PDB entry 4PI2 | X-ray diffraction, 3.33 A resolution | chains E and J of the 12 polymer chains in the assembly

# Chain E
Name: Particulate methane monooxygenase subunit B
Organism: Methylocystis sp. ATCC 49242
Notes: EC 1.14.18.3
Amino-acid sequence (420 residues; row label = number of the first residue in the row):
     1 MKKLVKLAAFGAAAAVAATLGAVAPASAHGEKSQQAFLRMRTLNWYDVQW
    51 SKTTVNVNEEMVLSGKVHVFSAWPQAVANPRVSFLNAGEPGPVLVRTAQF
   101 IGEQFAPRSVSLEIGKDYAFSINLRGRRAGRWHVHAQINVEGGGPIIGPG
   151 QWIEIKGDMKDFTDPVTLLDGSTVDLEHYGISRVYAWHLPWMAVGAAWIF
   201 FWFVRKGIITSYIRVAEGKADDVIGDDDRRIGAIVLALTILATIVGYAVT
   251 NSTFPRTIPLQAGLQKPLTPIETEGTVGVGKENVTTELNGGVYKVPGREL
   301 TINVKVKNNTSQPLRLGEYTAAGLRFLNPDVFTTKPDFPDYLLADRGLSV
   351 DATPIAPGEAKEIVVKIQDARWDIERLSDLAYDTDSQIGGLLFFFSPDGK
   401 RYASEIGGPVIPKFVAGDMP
Not modelled in the structure: 1-28, 419-420
Ion coordination: Cu ion: H29, H133, H135; Zn2+: D330 (together with cacodylate ion) (shared with 2 residues of chain C)

# Chain J
Name: Particulate methane monooxygenase subunit A
Organism: Methylocystis sp. ATCC 49242
Notes: EC 1.14.18.3
Amino-acid sequence (252 residues; numbered 1 to 252; the number before each row is that of its first residue):
     1 MSQSKSGGAVGPFNSVAEAAGCVQTVDWMLLVLLFFAVLGGYHVHFMLTA
    51 GDWDFWVDWKDRRMWPTVVPILGVTFCAASQAFWWVNFRLPFGAVFAALG
   101 LLIGEWINRYVNFWGWTYFPISLVFPSALIVPAIWLDVILLLSGSYVITA
   151 VVGSLGWGLLFYPNNWPAIAAFHQATEQHGQLMTLADLIGFHFVRTSMPE
   201 YIRMVERGTLRTFGKDVVPVAAFFSGFVSMMVYFLWWFMGRWYSTTKVID
   251 TI
Not modelled in the structure: 1-8

# How chain E and chain J interact
Contacting residue pairs (37; chain E residue first):
  S33(E) - T212(J)
  S33(E) - F213(J)
  S33(E) - G214(J)
  Q34(E) - L210(J)  hydrogen bond (side chain-backbone)
  Q34(E) - T212(J)
  Q34(E) - F213(J)
  Q35(E) - E206(J)
  Q35(E) - G208(J)
  Q35(E) - T209(J)  hydrogen bond (side chain-backbone)
  Q35(E) - T212(J)
  F37(E) - R207(J)
  L38(E) - T209(J)
  L38(E) - L210(J)
  Q75(E) - R207(J)  hydrogen bond
  A76(E) - R207(J)
  A76(E) - G208(J)
  G143(E) - L210(J)
  G143(E) - R211(J)  hydrogen bond (backbone-side chain)
  G144(E) - L210(J)
  G144(E) - R211(J)
  P145(E) - L210(J)
  I146(E) - L210(J)  hydrophobic
  R376(E) - K215(J)
  D379(E) - K215(J)  salt bridge
  Y382(E) - R62(J)  hydrogen bond (backbone-side chain)
  Y382(E) - K215(J)
  Y382(E) - D216(J)  hydrogen bond (side chain-backbone)
  Y382(E) - V217(J)  hydrogen bond (side chain-backbone)
  T384(E) - E206(J)  hydrogen bond
  T384(E) - R207(J)
  T384(E) - G208(J)
  P409(E) - G180(J)
  P409(E) - Q181(J)
  I411(E) - E177(J)
  I411(E) - G180(J)
  I411(E) - Q181(J)
  P412(E) - L182(J)
Other interface residues (no listed pair), chain E (20 interface residues in all): V77, S386

# Summary
20 residues of chain E and 17 residues of chain J are in contact, with 8 hydrogen bonds and 1 salt bridge.
Polar pairs include D379(E)-K215(J), Q34(E)-L210(J) and Q35(E)-T209(J). The Cu ion site is built by H29(E),
H133(E) and H135(E).
Here chain E is Particulate methane monooxygenase subunit B and chain J is Particulate methane monooxygenase
subunit A, both from Methylocystis sp. ATCC 49242. Entry 4PI2 (Crystal structure of particulate methane
monooxygenase from Methylocystis sp. ATCC 49242 (Rockwell) soaked in zinc) was determined by X-ray
diffraction, deposited together with 4PHZ and 4PI0.
